2ZT9 - chains F and G of the 8 polymer chains in the assembly; structure by X-ray diffraction, 3.00 A resolution.

# Chain F
Molecule: Cytochrome b6-f complex subunit 7
Source organism: Nostoc sp. PCC 7120
Reference sequence: P0A3Y1 (PETM_ANASP); residues 1-34 here = UniProt positions 1-34
Chain sequence (34 residues; row label = number of the first residue in the row):
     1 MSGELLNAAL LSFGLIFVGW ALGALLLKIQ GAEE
Unresolved in the structure: 33-34
Ligand contacts:
  - beta-carotene (BCR): Ile16, Phe17, Trp20
  - dioleoyl-phosphatidylcholine (OPC; (7R,17E)-4-hydroxy-N,N,N,7-tetramethyl-7-[(8E)-octadec-8-enoyloxy]-10-oxo-3,5,9-trioxa-4-phosphaheptacos-17-en-1-aminium 4-oxide): Glu4, Ala8, Leu11, Ser12, Leu15, Val18

# Chain G
Molecule: Cytochrome b6-f complex subunit 5
Source organism: Nostoc sp. PCC 7120
Reference sequence: P58246 (PETG_ANASP); residue numbers follow UniProt; this construct covers 1-37
Chain sequence (37 residues; numbered 1 to 37; the number before each row is that of its first residue):
     1 MVEPLLSGIV LGLIVVTLAG LFYAAYKQYK RPNELGG
Ligand contacts:
  - beta-carotene (BCR): Leu13, Val16, Thr17, Ala19, Gly20, Tyr23, Tyr26
  - dioleoyl-phosphatidylcholine (OPC; (7R,17E)-4-hydroxy-N,N,N,7-tetramethyl-7-[(8E)-octadec-8-enoyloxy]-10-oxo-3,5,9-trioxa-4-phosphaheptacos-17-en-1-aminium 4-oxide): Leu5, Ile9, Leu13

# Chain F / chain G interface
Contacting residue pairs - 20 pairs, chain F then chain G:
  Met1(F) with Pro4(G), hydrophobic
  Glu4(F) with Pro4(G)
  Leu5(F) with Pro4(G); Ser7(G); Gly8(G); Leu11(G), hydrophobic
  Ala8(F) with Leu5(G); Gly8(G)
  Ala9(F) with Gly8(G); Gly12(G)
  Ser12(F) with Ile9(G); Gly12(G); Leu13(G); Val16(G)
  Phe13(F) with Val15(G), hydrophobic; Val16(G)
  Ile16(F) with Leu13(G), hydrophobic; Val16(G), hydrophobic
  Phe17(F) with Val16(G), hydrophobic
  Trp20(F) with Tyr23(G), hydrophobic

# In short
10 residues of chain F face 11 of chain G across their interface. Beta-carotene and
dioleoyl-phosphatidylcholine are bound between chain F and chain G.
Chain F is Cytochrome b6-f complex subunit 7 and chain G is Cytochrome b6-f complex subunit 5, both from
Nostoc sp. PCC 7120; the structure, Crystal Structure of the Cytochrome b6f Complex from Nostoc sp. PCC 7120,
was determined by X-ray diffraction.
